PDB entry 1I2W | X-ray diffraction, 1.70 A resolution | chains A and B

# Chain A (and B)
Name: Beta-lactamase
From: Bacillus licheniformis
Notes: EC 3.5.2.6; chain B of this document is another copy of the same molecule, construct and numbering; everything in this record applies to it too
UniProt: P00808 (BLAC_BACLI); the author numbering skips numbers that UniProt does not, so the offset changes along the chain: 9-57 = UniProt 26-74; 59-83 = UniProt 75-99; 86-238 = UniProt 100-252; 240-252 = UniProt 253-265; 1 more segments
Chain sequence (282 residues; numbered 9 to 295; 5 numbers in that range are skipped by the numbering (no residue carries them; nothing is unmodelled there); the number before each row is that of its first residue):
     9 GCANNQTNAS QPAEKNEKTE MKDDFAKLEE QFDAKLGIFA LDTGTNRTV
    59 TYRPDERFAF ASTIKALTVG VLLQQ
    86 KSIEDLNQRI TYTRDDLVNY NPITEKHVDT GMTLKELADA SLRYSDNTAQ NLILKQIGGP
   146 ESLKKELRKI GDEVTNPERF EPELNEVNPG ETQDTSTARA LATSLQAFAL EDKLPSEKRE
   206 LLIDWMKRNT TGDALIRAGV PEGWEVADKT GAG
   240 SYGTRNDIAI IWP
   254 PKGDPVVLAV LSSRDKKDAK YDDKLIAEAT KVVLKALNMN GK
Not modelled in the structure: 9-30, 291-295 (chain B: 9-29, 291-295)
Differences from the reference sequence: conflict Thr59 (Ala75 in P00808), Thr133 (Ala147 in P00808), Ala187 (Val201 in P00808), Gln191 (Arg205 in P00808), Glu227 (Asp241 in P00808), Gly238 (Ala252 in P00808), Leu287 (Met299 in P00808)
Covalently attached groups: Cefoxitin, bound form (1QL) linked to Ser70
Small-molecule neighbours: Cefoxitin, bound form (1QL; (2R)-5-[(carbamoyloxy)methyl]-2-{(1S)-1-methoxy-2-oxo-1-[(thiophen-2-ylacetyl)amino]ethyl}-3,6-dihydro-2H-1,3-thiazine-4-carboxylic acid): Ala69, Lys73, Asn104, Tyr105, Ser130, Asn132, Glu166, Pro167, Leu169, Asn170, Thr216, Lys234, Thr235, Gly236, Ala237, Gly238, Arg244, Tyr274
Curated features (UniProtKB/Swiss-Prot):
  - active site: Ser70 (Acyl-ester intermediate), Glu168 (Proton acceptor)
  - binding site (substrate): Lys234 to Gly236
  - lipidation: Cys10 (N-palmitoyl cysteine)
What the authors report for this chain:
  - binding site for Cefoxitin, bound form: Ser70, Lys73, Ser130, Asn132, Glu166, Thr235, Gly236, Ala237, Arg244
  - conformationally variable residues (loop rearrangement, side-chain flip): Pro167 to Val172, Gly238 to Ser240
  - catalytic residues: Lys73

# How chain A and chain B interact
Residue-residue contacts (23):
  Phe47(A) - Asn54(B)
  Leu49(A) - Asn54(B)
  Gly52(A) - Gly156(B)
  Gly52(A) - Thr188(B)
  Thr53(A) - Arg184(B)
  Thr53(A) - Thr188(B)
  Asn54(A) - Phe47(B)
  Asn54(A) - Leu49(B)
  Asn54(A) - Arg184(B)  hydrogen bond (backbone-side chain)
  Asn54(A) - Thr188(B)  hydrogen bond
  Asn54(A) - Gln191(B)  hydrogen bond
  Arg55(A) - Asp63(B)  salt bridge
  Arg55(A) - Arg184(B)
  Asp63(A) - Arg55(B)  salt bridge
  Gly156(A) - Gly52(B)
  Arg184(A) - Thr53(B)
  Arg184(A) - Asn54(B)  hydrogen bond (side chain-backbone)
  Arg184(A) - Arg55(B)
  Thr188(A) - Gly52(B)
  Thr188(A) - Thr53(B)
  Thr188(A) - Asn54(B)  hydrogen bond
  Gln191(A) - Asn54(B)  hydrogen bond
  Glu196(A) - Glu196(B)
Interface residues without a listed pair, chain A (14 interface residues in all): Lys198, Asp257
Interface residues without a listed pair, chain B (14 interface residues in all): Ile155, Asp257

# In short
Chain A and chain B each contribute 14 residues to their interface, with 6 hydrogen bonds and 2 salt bridges.
Polar pairs include Arg55(A)-Asp63(B), Asn54(A)-Arg184(B) and Asn54(A)-Thr188(B). Covalently linked Cefoxitin,
bound form: at Ser70(A). The paper reports the catalytic residue Lys73(A); a binding site for Cefoxitin, bound
form at Ser70(A), Lys73(A) and Ser130(A) among others.
Both chains are Beta-lactamase (Bacillus licheniformis). Entry 1I2W (Beta-lactamase from bacillus
licheniformis BS3 complexed with cefoxitin) was determined by X-ray diffraction (same publication as 1I2S).
